Entry 8GPR (electron microscopy, 8.20 A resolution (very low resolution: no residue pairs are listed; an interface is given only as per-side residue counts)); this record covers chains A and B of the 4 polymer chains in the assembly.

[Chain A (and B)]
Molecule: Glutamate receptor
Organism: Rattus norvegicus
Notes: chain B of this document is another copy of the same molecule, construct and numbering; everything in this record applies to it too
Reference sequence: A0A0G2K830 (A0A0G2K830_RAT); residues 1-837 here correspond to UniProt positions 35-871 (UniProt number = residue number + 34)
Chain sequence (841 residues; numbered 1 to 841; the number before each row is that of its first residue):
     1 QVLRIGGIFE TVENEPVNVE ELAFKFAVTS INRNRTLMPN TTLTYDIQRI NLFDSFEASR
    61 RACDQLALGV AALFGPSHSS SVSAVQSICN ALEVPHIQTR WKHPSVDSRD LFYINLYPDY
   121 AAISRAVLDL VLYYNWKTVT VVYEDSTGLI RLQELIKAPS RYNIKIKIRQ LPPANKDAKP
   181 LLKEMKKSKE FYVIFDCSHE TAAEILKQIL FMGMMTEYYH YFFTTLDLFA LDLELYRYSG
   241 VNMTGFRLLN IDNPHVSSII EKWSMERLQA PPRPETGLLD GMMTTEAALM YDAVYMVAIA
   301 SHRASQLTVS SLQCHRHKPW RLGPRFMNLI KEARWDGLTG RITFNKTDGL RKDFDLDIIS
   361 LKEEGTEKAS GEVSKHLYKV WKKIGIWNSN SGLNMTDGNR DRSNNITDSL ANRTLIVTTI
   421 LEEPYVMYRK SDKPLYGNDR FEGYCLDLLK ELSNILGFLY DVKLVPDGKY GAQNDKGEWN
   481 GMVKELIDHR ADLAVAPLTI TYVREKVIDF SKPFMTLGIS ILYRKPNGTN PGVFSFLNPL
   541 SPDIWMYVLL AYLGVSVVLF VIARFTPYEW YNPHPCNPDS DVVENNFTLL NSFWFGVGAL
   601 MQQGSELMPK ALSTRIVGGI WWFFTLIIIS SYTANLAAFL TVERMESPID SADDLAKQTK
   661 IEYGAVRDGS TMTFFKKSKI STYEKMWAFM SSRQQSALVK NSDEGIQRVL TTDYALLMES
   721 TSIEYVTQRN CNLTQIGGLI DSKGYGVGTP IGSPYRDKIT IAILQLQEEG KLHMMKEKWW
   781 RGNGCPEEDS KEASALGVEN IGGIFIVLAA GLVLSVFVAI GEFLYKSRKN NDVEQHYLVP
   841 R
Not modelled in the structure: 365-380, 527-531, 565-610, 647-650, 787-798, 821-841
Differences from the reference sequence: engineered mutation Tyr552 (Cys586 in A0A0G2K830), Val557 (Cys591 in A0A0G2K830); expression tag (838-841)
Cystine bridges: Cys63-Cys314, Cys731-Cys785

[Chain A / chain B interface]
At this resolution (8 A) residue pairs are not listed: 54 residues of chain A and 56 of chain B lie at the interface.

[Overview]
Chain A and chain B form an interface of 54 and 56 residues respectively.
Chain A and chain B are both Glutamate receptor (Rattus norvegicus); the structure, GluK1-1a receptor captured
in the desensitized state, was determined by electron microscopy, deposited together with 7YSJ and 7YSV.
